7O41 - chains A and B of the 6 polymer chains in the assembly; structure by electron microscopy, 7.60 A resolution (low resolution: residue-level contacts below are approximate; hydrogen-bond / salt-bridge calls are withheld).

# Chain A (and B)
Protein: TrwK protein
Source organism: Escherichia coli
Notes: chain B of this document is another copy of the same molecule, construct and numbering; everything in this record applies to it too
UniProt: O50330 (O50330_ECOLX); numbering as in UniProt (aligned over 1-823)
Chain sequence (823 residues; row label = number of the first residue in the row):
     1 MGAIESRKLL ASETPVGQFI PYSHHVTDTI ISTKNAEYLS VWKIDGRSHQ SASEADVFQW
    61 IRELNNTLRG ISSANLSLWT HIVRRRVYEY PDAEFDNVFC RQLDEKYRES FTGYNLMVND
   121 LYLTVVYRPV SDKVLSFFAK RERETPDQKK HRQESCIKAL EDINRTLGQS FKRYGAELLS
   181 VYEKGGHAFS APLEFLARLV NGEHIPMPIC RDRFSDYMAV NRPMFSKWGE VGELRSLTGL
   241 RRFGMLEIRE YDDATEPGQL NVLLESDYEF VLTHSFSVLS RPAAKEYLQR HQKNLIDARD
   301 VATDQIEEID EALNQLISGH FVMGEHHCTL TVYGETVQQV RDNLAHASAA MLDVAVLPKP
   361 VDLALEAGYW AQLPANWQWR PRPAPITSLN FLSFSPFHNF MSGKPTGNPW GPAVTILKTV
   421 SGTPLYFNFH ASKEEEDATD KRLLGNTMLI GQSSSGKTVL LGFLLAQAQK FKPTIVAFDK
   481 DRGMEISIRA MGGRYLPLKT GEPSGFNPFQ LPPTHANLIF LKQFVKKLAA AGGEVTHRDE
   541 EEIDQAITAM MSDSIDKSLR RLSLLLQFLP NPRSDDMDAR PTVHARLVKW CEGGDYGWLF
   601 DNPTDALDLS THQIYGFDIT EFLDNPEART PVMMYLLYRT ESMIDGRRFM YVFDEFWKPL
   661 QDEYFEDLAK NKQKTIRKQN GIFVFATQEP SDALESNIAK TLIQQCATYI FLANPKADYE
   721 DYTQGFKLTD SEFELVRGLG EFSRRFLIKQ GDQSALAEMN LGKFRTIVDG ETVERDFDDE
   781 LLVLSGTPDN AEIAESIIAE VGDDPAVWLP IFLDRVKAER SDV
Disordered / not traced: 1, 435-440, 512-514, 532-539, 554-580, 593-606, 766-775, 822-823 (chain B: 1-14, 131-146, 237-239, 434-440, 504-514, 531-605, 765-774, 822-823)

# Chain A / chain B interface
Pairs across the interface (50; chain A residue first):
  Gly2(A) - Glu366(B)
  Ala3(A) - Phe19(B)
  Ala3(A) - Glu366(B)
  Ala3(A) - Trp379(B)
  Ile4(A) - Trp379(B)
  Ser6(A) - Leu363(B)
  Ser6(A) - Ala364(B)
  Arg7(A) - Gln378(B)
  Arg7(A) - Trp379(B)
  Leu9(A) - Leu363(B)
  Leu10(A) - Ala364(B)
  Ser23(A) - Asp300(B)
  His24(A) - Ala302(B)
  His24(A) - Gln305(B)
  Ser32(A) - Asp300(B)
  Thr33(A) - Asp300(B)
  Lys34(A) - Arg299(B)
  Lys149(A) - Ile296(B)
  Lys149(A) - Ala298(B)
  Lys149(A) - Arg299(B)
  Lys150(A) - Val301(B)
  Arg152(A) - Arg299(B)
  Gln153(A) - Asp300(B)
  Gln153(A) - Val301(B)
  Gly186(A) - Thr255(B)
  His187(A) - Asp252(B)
  His187(A) - Ala355(B)
  Ile205(A) - Leu352(B)
  Met207(A) - Leu357(B)
  Ile209(A) - Asp252(B)
  Cys210(A) - Glu250(B)
  Cys210(A) - Asp252(B)
  Arg211(A) - Tyr251(B)
  Arg211(A) - Asp252(B)
  Arg211(A) - Asp253(B)
  Arg211(A) - Gln305(B)
  Arg211(A) - Glu308(B)
  Arg211(A) - Ile309(B)
  Asp212(A) - Arg249(B)
  Asp212(A) - Tyr251(B)
  Tyr217(A) - Leu357(B)
  Tyr217(A) - Lys359(B)
  Ala219(A) - Lys359(B)
  Val220(A) - Lys359(B)
  Arg222(A) - Asp362(B)
  Arg235(A) - Trp228(B)
  Ser236(A) - Arg341(B)
  Leu237(A) - Leu344(B)
  Leu237(A) - Pro360(B)
  Leu240(A) - Arg341(B)
Also at the interface, not in a pair above, chain A (41 interface residues in all): His25, Asn35, Ala36, Glu142, Phe189, Pro206, Pro208, Asp216, Met218
Also at the interface, not in a pair above, chain B (34 interface residues in all): Glu230, Leu295, Asp304, Pro358

# Overview
Chain A and chain B form an interface of 41 and 34 residues respectively.
Chain A and chain B are both TrwK protein (Escherichia coli); the structure, Hexameric composite model of the
Inner Membrane Complex (IMC) with the Arches from the fully-assembled R388 ..., was determined by electron
microscopy (same publication as 7O3J, 7O3T, 7O3V and 7OIU).
